PDB entry 6VEZ | X-ray diffraction, 1.88 A resolution | chains A and T of the 4 polymer chains in the assembly

# Chain A
Protein: DNA-directed DNA/RNA polymerase mu
Organism: Homo sapiens
Notes: EC 2.7.7.7
Reference sequence: Q9NP87 (DPOLM_HUMAN); numbering as in UniProt; present here: 132-397, 410-494
Chain sequence (356 residues; numbered 127 to 494; 12 numbers in that range are skipped by the numbering (no residue carries them; nothing is unmodelled there); the number before each row is that of its first residue):
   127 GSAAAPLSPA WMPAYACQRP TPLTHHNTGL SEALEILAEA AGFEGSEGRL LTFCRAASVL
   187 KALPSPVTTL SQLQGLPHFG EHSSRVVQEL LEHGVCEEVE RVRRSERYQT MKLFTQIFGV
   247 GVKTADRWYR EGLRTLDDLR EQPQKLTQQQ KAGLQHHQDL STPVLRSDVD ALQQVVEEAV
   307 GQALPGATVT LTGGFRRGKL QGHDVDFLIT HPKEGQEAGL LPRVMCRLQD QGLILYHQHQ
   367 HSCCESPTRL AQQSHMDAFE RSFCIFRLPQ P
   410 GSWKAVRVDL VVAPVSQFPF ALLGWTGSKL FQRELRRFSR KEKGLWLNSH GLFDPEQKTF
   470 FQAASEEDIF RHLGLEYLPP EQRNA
Disordered / not traced: 127-136, 365-383
Construct notes: expression tag (127-131); conflict Gly-410 (Pro in Q9NP87)
Covalently attached groups: 2,3-dihydroxy-1,4-dithiobutane (DTT) linked to Cys-180
Metal / ion sites: Ca2+ site 1 near Phe-205 (its only coordinating residue here); Na+: Thr-241, Ile-243, Val-246 (shared with 1 residue of chain P); Ca2+ site 2: Asp-330, Asp-332 (together with 8-oxo-guanosine-5'-triphosphate); Ca2+ site 3: Asp-330, Asp-332, Asp-418 (together with 8-oxo-guanosine-5'-triphosphate) (shared with 1 residue of chain P)
Small-molecule neighbours: 8-oxo-guanosine-5'-triphosphate (8GT): Gly-319, Gly-320, Arg-323, Lys-325, Gln-327, Gly-328, His-329, Asp-330, Asp-332, Gly-433, Trp-434, Thr-435, Gly-436, Ser-437, Lys-438, Gln-441
Curated features (UniProtKB/Swiss-Prot):
  - region: Arg-323 to Asp-332 (Involved in ssDNA binding)
  - binding site (Mg(2+)): Asp-330, Asp-332, Asp-418
  - site: Gly-433 (Responsible for the low discrimination between dNTP and rNTP)
What the authors report for this chain:
  - binding site for 8-oxo-guanosine-5'-triphosphate: Gly-433, Trp-434, Lys-438
  - binding site for the 9-nt DNA strand (chain T): Arg-445
  - conformationally variable residues: Trp-434

# Chain T
Molecule: 9-nt DNA strand
Sequence (9 nucleotides; row label = number of the first residue in the row):
     1 CGGCATACG

# Chain A / chain T interface
Residue-residue contacts (23; chain A residue first):
  Gly-174(A) / DC4(T)  base contact
  Leu-177(A) / DC4(T)  phosphate contact
  Leu-177(A) / DA5(T)  phosphate contact
  Phe-385(A) / DG9(T)  phosphate contact
  Glu-386(A) / DC8(T)  sugar contact
  Glu-386(A) / DG9(T)  hydrogen bond to the phosphate
  Arg-387(A) / DA7(T)  hydrogen bond to the base
  Arg-387(A) / DC8(T)  hydrogen bond to the sugar
  Arg-387(A) / DG9(T)  hydrogen bond to the phosphate
  Lys-438(A) / DA5(T)  base contact
  Arg-442(A) / DA5(T)  salt bridge to the phosphate
  Arg-445(A) / DA5(T)  hydrogen bond to the base
  Arg-445(A) / DT6(T)  hydrogen bond to the sugar
  Arg-446(A) / DC4(T)  sugar contact
  Arg-446(A) / DA5(T)  sugar contact
  Arg-449(A) / DT6(T)  salt bridge to the phosphate
  Lys-450(A) / DG3(T)  hydrogen bond to the phosphate
  Lys-450(A) / DC4(T)  salt bridge to the phosphate
  Leu-456(A) / DT6(T)  sugar contact
  Asn-457(A) / DT6(T)  phosphate contact
  Asn-457(A) / DA7(T)  hydrogen bond to the phosphate
  His-459(A) / DA7(T)  phosphate contact
  His-459(A) / DC8(T)  phosphate contact
Also at the interface, not in a pair above, chain A (17 interface residues in all): Arg-181, Gln-364, Phe-389

# In short
17 residues of chain A face 7 of chain T across their interface; the contacts include 8 hydrogen bonds and 3
salt bridges. Among the polar pairs are Arg-387(A)/DA7(T), Arg-445(A)/DA5(T) and Arg-387(A)/DC8(T). From the
paper: a binding site for 8-oxo-guanosine-5'-triphosphate at Gly-433(A), Trp-434(A) and Lys-438(A); a binding
site for the 9-nt DNA strand (chain T) at Arg-445(A).
Here chain A is DNA-directed DNA/RNA polymerase mu (Homo sapiens) and chain T is a 9-nt DNA strand. Entry 6VEZ
(DNA Polymerase Mu, 8-oxorGTP:At Pre-Catalytic Ternary Complex, 20 mM Ca2+ (60 min)) was determined by X-ray
diffraction (same publication as 6VF0, 6VF1, 6VF2, 6VF3, 6VF4, 6VF5 and 7 further entries).
